Entry 1TO4 (X-ray diffraction, 1.55 A resolution); this record covers chains A and B.

[Chain A (and B)]
Name: Superoxide dismutase
From: Schistosoma mansoni
Notes: EC 1.15.1.1; chain B of this document is another copy of the same molecule, construct and numbering; everything in this record applies to it too
UniProt: Q01137 (SODC_SCHMA); residues 1-153 here = UniProt positions 1-153
Amino-acid sequence (156 residues; row label = number of the first residue in the row; note: 1 number in that range is skipped by the numbering (no residue carries it; nothing is unmodelled there); numbers below 1 keep their minus sign (Gly-3 is residue -3)):
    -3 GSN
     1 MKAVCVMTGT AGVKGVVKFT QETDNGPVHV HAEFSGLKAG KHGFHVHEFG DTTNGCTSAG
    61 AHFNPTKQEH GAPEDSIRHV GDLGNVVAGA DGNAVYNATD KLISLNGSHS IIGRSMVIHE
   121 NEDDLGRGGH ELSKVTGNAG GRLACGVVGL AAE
Disulfide bonds: Cys56-Cys145
Sequence notes: cloning artifact (-3 to -1)
Metal / ion sites: Cu ion: His45, His47, His62, His119; Zn2+: His62, His70, His79, Asp82
UniProt features mapped onto this chain:
  - binding site (Cu cation): His45, His47, His62, His119
  - binding site (Zn(2+)): His62, His70, His79, Asp82

[Interface between chain A and chain B]
Contacting residue pairs (38; chain A residue first):
  Val4(A) - Gly50(B)
  Val4(A) - Asp51(B)
  Val6(A) - Thr52(B)
  Val6(A) - Thr53(B)
  Phe49(A) - Leu150(B)
  Phe49(A) - Ala151(B)
  Phe49(A) - Ala152(B)  hydrophobic
  Gly50(A) - Val4(B)
  Gly50(A) - Gly149(B)
  Gly50(A) - Leu150(B)  hydrogen bond (backbone-backbone)
  Asp51(A) - Val4(B)
  Asp51(A) - Leu150(B)
  Thr52(A) - Val6(B)
  Thr53(A) - Val4(B)
  Thr53(A) - Val6(B)
  Thr53(A) - Val16(B)
  Ile112(A) - Ile112(B)
  Ile112(A) - Gly113(B)
  Gly113(A) - Ile112(B)
  Gly113(A) - Val148(B)
  Gly113(A) - Gly149(B)
  Gly113(A) - Leu150(B)  hydrogen bond (backbone-backbone)
  Arg114(A) - Leu150(B)
  Val147(A) - Val147(B)  hydrophobic
  Val147(A) - Val148(B)
  Val147(A) - Gly149(B)
  Val148(A) - Gly113(B)
  Val148(A) - Val147(B)
  Gly149(A) - Gly50(B)
  Gly149(A) - Gly113(B)
  Gly149(A) - Val147(B)
  Leu150(A) - Phe49(B)
  Leu150(A) - Gly50(B)  hydrogen bond (backbone-backbone)
  Leu150(A) - Asp51(B)
  Leu150(A) - Gly113(B)  hydrogen bond (backbone-backbone)
  Leu150(A) - Arg114(B)
  Ala151(A) - Phe49(B)
  Ala152(A) - Phe49(B)  hydrophobic
Also at the interface, not in a pair above, chain B (18 interface residues in all): Lys18

[Overview]
The interface between chain A and chain B involves 16 residues on one side and 18 on the other; the contacts
include 4 hydrogen bonds. Main-chain hydrogen bonds include Gly50(A)-Leu150(B) and Gly113(A)-Leu150(B).
UniProt lists 4 Cu cation-binding residues and 4 Zn2+-binding residues on chain A.
Chain A and chain B are both Superoxide dismutase (Schistosoma mansoni); the structure, Structure of the
cytosolic Cu,Zn SOD from S. mansoni, was determined by X-ray diffraction together with 1TO5 from the same
study.
